PDB entry 5S4W | X-ray diffraction, 2.80 A resolution | chains A and F of the 6 polymer chains in the assembly

Chain A:
Name: Tubulin alpha-1B chain
Source organism: Bos taurus
UniProt: P81947 (TBA1B_BOVIN); numbering as in UniProt (aligned over 1-451)
Chain sequence (451 residues; numbered 1 to 451; the number before each row is that of its first residue):
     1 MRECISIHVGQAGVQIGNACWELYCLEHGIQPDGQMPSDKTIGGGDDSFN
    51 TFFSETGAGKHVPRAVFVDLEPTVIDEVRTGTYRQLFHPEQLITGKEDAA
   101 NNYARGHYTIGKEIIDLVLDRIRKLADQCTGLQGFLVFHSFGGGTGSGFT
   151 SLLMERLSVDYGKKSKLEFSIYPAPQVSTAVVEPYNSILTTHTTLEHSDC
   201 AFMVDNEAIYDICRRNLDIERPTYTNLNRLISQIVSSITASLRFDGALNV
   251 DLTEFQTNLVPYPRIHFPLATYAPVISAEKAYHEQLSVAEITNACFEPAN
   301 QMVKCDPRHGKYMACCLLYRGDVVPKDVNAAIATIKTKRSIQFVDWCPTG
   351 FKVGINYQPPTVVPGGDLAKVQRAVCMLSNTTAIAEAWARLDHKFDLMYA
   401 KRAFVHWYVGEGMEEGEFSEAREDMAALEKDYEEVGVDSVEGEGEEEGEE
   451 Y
Not modelled in the structure: 439-451
Bound ions: Ca2+: D39, T41, G44, E55
Residues lining bound ligands: GTP (guanosine-5'-triphosphate): G10, Q11, A12, Q15, I16, D69, E71, D98, A99, A100, N101, S140, G142, G143, G144, T145, G146, I171, P173, V177, S178, E183, N206, Y224, L227, N228, I231

Chain F:
Name: Tubulin-Tyrosine Ligase
Source organism: Gallus gallus
UniProt: E1BQ43 (E1BQ43_CHICK); numbering as in UniProt (aligned over 1-378)
Chain sequence (384 residues; numbered 1 to 384; the number before each row is that of its first residue):
     1 MYTFVVRDENSSVYAEVSRLLLATGQWKRLRKDNPRFNLMLGERNRLPFG
    51 RLGHEPGLVQLVNYYRGADKLCRKASLVKLIKTSPELSESCTWFPESYVI
   101 YPTNLKTPVAPAQNGIRHLINNTRTDEREVFLAAYNRRREGREGNVWIAK
   151 SSAGAKGEGILISSEASELLDFIDEQGQVHVIQKYLEKPLLLEPGHRKFD
   201 IRSWVLVDHLYNIYLYREGVLRTSSEPYNSANFQDKTCHLTNHCIQKEYS
   251 KNYGRYEEGNEMFFEEFNQYLMDALNTTLENSILLQIKHIIRSCLMCIEP
   301 AISTKHLHYQSFQLFGFDFMVDEELKVWLIEVNGAPACAQKLYAELCQGI
   351 VDVAISSVFPLADTGQKTSQPTSIFIKLHHHHHH
Not modelled in the structure: 106-124, 156-158, 363-370, 383-384
Construct notes: expression tag (379-384)
Bound ions: Mg2+: E331 (together with AMP-PCP)
Residues lining bound ligands: AMP-PCP (ACP; phosphomethylphosphonic acid adenylate ester): K74, P95, I148, K150, A155, Q183, K184, Y185, L186, K198, D200, R202, R222, H239, L240, T241, N242, D318, M320, I330, E331, N333

How chain A and chain F interact:
Contacting residue pairs - 26 pairs, chain A then chain F:
  Q176(A) with P56(F)
  E207(A) with G53(F); H54(F), salt bridge
  E297(A) with H306(F)
  P298(A) with L307(F), hydrophobic
  K304(A) with H54(F); H308(F)
  C305(A) with H308(F)
  D306(A) with R66(F); L307(F)
  R308(A) with P300(F); A301(F), hydrogen bond (side chain-backbone); I302(F); S303(F), hydrogen bond (side chain-backbone); L307(F)
  H309(A) with R66(F), hydrogen bond (side chain-backbone); G67(F); A301(F)
  K338(A) with P300(F)
  S340(A) with A301(F)
  E386(A) with G50(F); R66(F), salt bridge
  R390(A) with G50(F); H54(F), hydrogen bond
  H393(A) with R51(F)
  E433(A) with R46(F), salt bridge
Also at the interface, not in a pair above, chain A (17 interface residues in all): P175, A389
Also at the interface, not in a pair above, chain F (16 interface residues in all): G57

Overview:
17 residues of chain A face 16 of chain F across their interface, with 4 hydrogen bonds and 3 salt bridges.
Among the polar pairs are E207(A)-H54(F), E386(A)-R66(F) and E433(A)-R46(F). Chain A binds GTP. Ligands of
chain F: AMP-PCP.
Here chain A is Tubulin alpha-1B chain (Bos taurus) and chain F is Tubulin-Tyrosine Ligase (Gallus gallus).
Entry 5S4W (Tubulin-Z1416571195-complex) was determined by X-ray diffraction, deposited together with 5S4L,
5S4M, 5S4N, 5S4O, 5S4P, 5S4Q and 52 further entries.
